Entry 8HFS (electron microscopy, 2.98 A resolution); this record covers chains B and A of the 8 polymer chains in the assembly.

[Chain B]
Molecule: Lactococcin-A immunity protein
Source organism: Lactococcus lactis subsp. lactis
UniProtKB: P0A3M7 (LCIA_LACLL); residues 1-98 here = UniProt positions 1-98
Chain sequence (98 residues; numbered 1 to 98; the number before each row is that of its first residue):
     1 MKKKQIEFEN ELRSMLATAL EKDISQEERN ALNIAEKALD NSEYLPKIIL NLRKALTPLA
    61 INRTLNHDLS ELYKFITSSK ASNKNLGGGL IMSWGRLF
Disordered / not traced: 1-6

[Chain A]
Molecule: Bacteriocin lactococcin-A
Source organism: Lactococcus lactis subsp. lactis
UniProtKB: P0A312 (LCNA_LACLL); residues 1-54 here correspond to UniProt positions 22-75 (UniProt number = residue number + 21)
Chain sequence (54 residues; numbered 1 to 54; the number before each row is that of its first residue):
     1 KLTFIQSTAA GDLYYNTNTH KYVYQQTQNA FGAAANTIVN GWMGGAAGGF GLHH

[How chain B and chain A interact]
Pairs across the interface (17):
  Leu50(B) with His53(A); His54(A)
  Arg53(B) with His54(A)
  Lys54(B) with Leu52(A)
  Asn83(B) with His54(A)
  Asn85(B) with His54(A)
  Ile91(B) with Gly44(A); Ala47(A), hydrophobic
  Met92(B) with Gly41(A); Gly44(A); Gly45(A)
  Arg96(B) with Ser7(A); Asn40(A)
  Leu97(B) with Gln6(A); Ser7(A), hydrogen bond (backbone-backbone)
  Phe98(B) with Phe4(A); Ser7(A)
Interface residues without a listed pair, chain A (12 interface residues in all): Ile5

[In short]
Chain B and chain A form an interface of 10 and 12 residues respectively; the contacts include 1 hydrogen
bond. Its one hydrogen bond, Leu97(B)-Ser7(A), is backbone to backbone.
Chain B is Lactococcin-A immunity protein and chain A is Bacteriocin lactococcin-A, both from Lactococcus
lactis subsp. lactis; the structure, The structure of LcnA, LciA, and the man-PTS of Lactococcus lactis, was
determined by electron microscopy.
